6JK2 - chain A; structure by X-ray diffraction, 1.06 A resolution.

[Chain A]
Name: Lectin
Source organism: Pholiota squarrosa
UniProt: A0A3B6UEU4 (A0A3B6UEU4_9AGAR); residues 1-40 here correspond to UniProt positions 4-43 (UniProt number = residue number + 3)
Amino-acid sequence (40 residues; row label = number of the first residue in the row):
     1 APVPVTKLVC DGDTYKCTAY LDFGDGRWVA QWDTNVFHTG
Disulfides: Cys10-Cys17

[In short]
Chain A is Lectin (Pholiota squarrosa); the structure, Crystal structure of a mini fungal lectin, PhoSL, was
determined by X-ray diffraction together with 6JK3 from the same study.
